PDB entry 8EHI | electron microscopy, 5.50 A resolution (low resolution: residue-level contacts below are approximate; hydrogen-bond / salt-bridge calls are withheld) | chains R and I of the 8 polymer chains in the assembly

# Chain R
Molecule: 19-nt RNA strand
Sequence (19 nucleotides; numbered 1 to 19; the number before each row is that of its first residue):
     1 UCAUCCGGCGAUGUGUGCU
Unresolved in the structure: 1-9

# Chain I
Molecule: DNA-directed RNA polymerase subunit beta
From: Escherichia coli
Notes: EC 2.7.7.6
Reference sequence: P0A8V4 (RPOB_ECO57); numbering as in UniProt (aligned over 1-1342)
Chain sequence (1342 residues; row label = number of the first residue in the row):
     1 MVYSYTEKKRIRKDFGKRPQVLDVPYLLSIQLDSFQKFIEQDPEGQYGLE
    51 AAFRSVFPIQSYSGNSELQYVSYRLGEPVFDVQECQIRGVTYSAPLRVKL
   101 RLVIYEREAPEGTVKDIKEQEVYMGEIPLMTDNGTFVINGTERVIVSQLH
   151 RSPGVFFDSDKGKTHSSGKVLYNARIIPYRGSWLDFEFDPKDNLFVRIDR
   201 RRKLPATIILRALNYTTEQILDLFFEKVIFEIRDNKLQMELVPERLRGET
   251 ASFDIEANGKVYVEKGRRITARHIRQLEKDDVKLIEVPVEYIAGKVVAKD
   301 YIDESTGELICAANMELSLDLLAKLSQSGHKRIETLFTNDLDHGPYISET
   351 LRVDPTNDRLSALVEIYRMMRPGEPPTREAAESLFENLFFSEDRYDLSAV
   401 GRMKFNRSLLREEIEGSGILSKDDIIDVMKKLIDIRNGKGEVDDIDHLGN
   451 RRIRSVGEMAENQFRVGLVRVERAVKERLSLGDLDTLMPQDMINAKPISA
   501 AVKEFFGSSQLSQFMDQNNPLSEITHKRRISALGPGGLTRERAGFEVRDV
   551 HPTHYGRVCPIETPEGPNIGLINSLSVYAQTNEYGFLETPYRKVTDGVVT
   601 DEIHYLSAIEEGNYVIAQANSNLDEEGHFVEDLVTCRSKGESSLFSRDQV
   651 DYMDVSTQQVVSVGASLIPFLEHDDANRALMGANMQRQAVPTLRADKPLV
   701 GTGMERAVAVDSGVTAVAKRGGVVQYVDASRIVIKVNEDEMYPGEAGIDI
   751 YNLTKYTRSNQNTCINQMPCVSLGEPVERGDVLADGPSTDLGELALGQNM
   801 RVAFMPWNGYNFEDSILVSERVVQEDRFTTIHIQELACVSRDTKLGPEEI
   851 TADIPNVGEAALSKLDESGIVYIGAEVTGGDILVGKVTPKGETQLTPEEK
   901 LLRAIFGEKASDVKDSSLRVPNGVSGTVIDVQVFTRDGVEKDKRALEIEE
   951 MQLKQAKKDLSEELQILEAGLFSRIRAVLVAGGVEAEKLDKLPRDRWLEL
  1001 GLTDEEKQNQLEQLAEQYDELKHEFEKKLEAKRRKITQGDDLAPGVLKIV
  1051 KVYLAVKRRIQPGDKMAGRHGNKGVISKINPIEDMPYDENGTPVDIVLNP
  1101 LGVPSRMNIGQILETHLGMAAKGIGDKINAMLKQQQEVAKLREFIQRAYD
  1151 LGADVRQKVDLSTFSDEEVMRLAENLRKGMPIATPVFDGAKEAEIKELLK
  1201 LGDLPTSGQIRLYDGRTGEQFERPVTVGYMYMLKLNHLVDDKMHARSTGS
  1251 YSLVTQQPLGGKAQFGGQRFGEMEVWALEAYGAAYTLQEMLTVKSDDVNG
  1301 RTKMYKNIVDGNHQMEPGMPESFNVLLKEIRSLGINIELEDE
Unresolved in the structure: 1, 891-914, 1342
Curated features (UniProtKB/Swiss-Prot):
  - modified residue (N6-acetyllysine): Lys1022, Lys1200

# How chain R and chain I interact
Pairs across the interface - 20 pairs, chain R then chain I:
  G10(R) - Leu1253(I)
  G10(R) - Leu1259(I)
  U14(R) - Ser509(I)
  U14(R) - Gln510(I)
  G15(R) - Gln510(I)
  G15(R) - Gln513(I)
  G15(R) - Arg540(I)
  U16(R) - Asp516(I)
  U16(R) - Arg540(I)
  U16(R) - Asn568(I)
  U16(R) - Ile572(I)
  G17(R) - Pro564(I)
  G17(R) - Arg687(I)
  G17(R) - Gln688(I)
  G17(R) - His1237(I)
  C18(R) - Gln688(I)
  C18(R) - Lys1065(I)
  C18(R) - His1237(I)
  U19(R) - Lys1065(I)
  U19(R) - Lys1073(I)
Interface residues without a listed pair, chain R (8 interface residues in all): A11
Interface residues without a listed pair, chain I (18 interface residues in all): Pro567, Ser1252, Val1254

# In short
Chain R and chain I form an interface of 8 and 18 residues respectively.
Chain R is a 19-nt RNA strand and chain I is DNA-directed RNA polymerase subunit beta (Escherichia coli); the
structure, Cryo-EM structure of his-elemental paused elongation complex with an unfolded TL (2), was
determined by electron microscopy together with 8EG7, 8EG8, 8EGB, 8EH8, 8EH9, 8EHA and 8EHF from the same
study.
